Entry 1UH4 (X-ray diffraction, 1.80 A resolution); this record covers chain A.

Chain A:
Molecule: alpha-amylase I
Source organism: Thermoactinomyces vulgaris
Notes: EC 3.2.1.1
Chain sequence (637 residues; each row starts with the number of its first residue):
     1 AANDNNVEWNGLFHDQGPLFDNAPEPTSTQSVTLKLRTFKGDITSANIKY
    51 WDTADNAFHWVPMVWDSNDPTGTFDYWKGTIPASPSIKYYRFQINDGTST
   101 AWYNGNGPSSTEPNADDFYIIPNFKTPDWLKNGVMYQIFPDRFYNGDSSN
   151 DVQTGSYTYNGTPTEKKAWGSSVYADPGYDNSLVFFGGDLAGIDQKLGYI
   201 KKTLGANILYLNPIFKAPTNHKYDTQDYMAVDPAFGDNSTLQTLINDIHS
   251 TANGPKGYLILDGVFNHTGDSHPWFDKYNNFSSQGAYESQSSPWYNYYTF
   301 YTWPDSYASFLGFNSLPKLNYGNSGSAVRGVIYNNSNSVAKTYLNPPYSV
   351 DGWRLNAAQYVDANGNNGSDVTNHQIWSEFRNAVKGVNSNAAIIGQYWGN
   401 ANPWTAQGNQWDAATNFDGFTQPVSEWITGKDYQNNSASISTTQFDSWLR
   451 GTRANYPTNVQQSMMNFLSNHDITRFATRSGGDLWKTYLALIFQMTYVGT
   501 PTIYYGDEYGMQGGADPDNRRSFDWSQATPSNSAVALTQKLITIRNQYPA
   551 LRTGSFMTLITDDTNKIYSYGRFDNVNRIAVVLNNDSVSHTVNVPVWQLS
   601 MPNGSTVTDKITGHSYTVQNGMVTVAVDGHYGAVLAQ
Construct notes: engineered mutation N356 (Asp385 in 1648826), Q396 (Glu425 in 1648826)
Metal / ion sites: Ca2+ site 1: A2, D4, N6, D42, D96; Ca2+ site 2: N145, D147, N150, D151, G187, D189; Ca2+ site 3: D276, N279, F281, S283, E288
Ligand contacts: alpha-D-glucopyranose (GLC): W485, S587, V588, S589, D628, G629, H630

Overview:
Ligands of chain A: alpha-D-glucopyranose. A2, D4, N6, D42 and D96 form the Ca2+ site 1. N145, D147, N150,
D151, G187 and D189 coordinate Ca2+ site 2.
Chain A is alpha-amylase I (Thermoactinomyces vulgaris); the structure, Thermoactinomyces vulgaris R-47
alpha-amylase 1/malto-tridecaose complex, was determined by X-ray diffraction (same publication as 1UH2 and
1UH3).
